3Q8R - chains B and P of the 3 polymer chains in the assembly; structure by X-ray diffraction, 2.45 A resolution.

Chain B:
Protein: DNA polymerase iota
Organism: Homo sapiens
Notes: EC 2.7.7.7
UniProt: Q9UNA4 (POLI_HUMAN); residues 1-420 here = UniProt positions 1-420
Amino-acid sequence (420 residues; row label = number of the first residue in the row):
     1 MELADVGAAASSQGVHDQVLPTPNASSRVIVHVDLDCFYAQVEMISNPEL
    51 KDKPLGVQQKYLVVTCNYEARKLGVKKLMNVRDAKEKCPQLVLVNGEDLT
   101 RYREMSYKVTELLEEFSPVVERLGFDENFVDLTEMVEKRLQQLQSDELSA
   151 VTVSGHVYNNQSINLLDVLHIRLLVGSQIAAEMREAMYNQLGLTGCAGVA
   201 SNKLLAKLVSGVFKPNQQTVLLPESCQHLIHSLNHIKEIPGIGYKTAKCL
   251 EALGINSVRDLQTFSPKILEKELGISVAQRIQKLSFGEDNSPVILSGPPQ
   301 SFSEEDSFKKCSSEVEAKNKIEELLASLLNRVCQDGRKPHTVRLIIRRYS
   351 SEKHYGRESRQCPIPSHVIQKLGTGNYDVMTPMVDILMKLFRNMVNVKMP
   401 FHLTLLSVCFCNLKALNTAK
Unresolved in the structure: 1-26, 351-355, 371-375, 415-420
UniProt features mapped onto this chain:
  - natural variant: Gly96 (R96G: Large decrease in catalytic activity efficiency which is partially rescued by the presence of Mn(2+) instead Mg(2+); this construct carries the variant)
  - mutagenesis: Met1 to Ala25 (Small decrease in catalytic activity efficiency which is partially rescued by the presence of Mn(2+) instead Mg(2+))
From the paper describing this entry:
  - binding site for the 11-nt DNA strand: Gln59
  - mutagenesis - Q59A (1.2-fold): increased catalytic activity on 8-oxo-G
  - specificity-determining residues: Gln59

Chain P:
Molecule: 7-nt DNA strand
Sequence (7 nucleotides; each row starts with the number of its first residue):
   867 AGGACCC

Interface between chain B and chain P:
Contacting residue pairs (22):
  Leu123(B) with DC872(P), sugar contact
  Glu127(B) with DC873(P), sugar contact
  Lys207(B) with DC872(P), hydrogen bond to the phosphate; DC873(P), salt bridge to the phosphate
  Ile239(B) with DC872(P), phosphate contact
  Pro240(B) with DC872(P), phosphate contact
  Gly241(B) with DC871(P), phosphate contact; DC872(P), hydrogen bond to the phosphate
  Ile242(B) with DC871(P), phosphate contact; DC872(P), hydrogen bond to the phosphate
  Gly243(B) with DC871(P), hydrogen bond to the phosphate; DC872(P), phosphate contact
  Tyr244(B) with DC871(P), phosphate contact
  Lys245(B) with DA870(P), phosphate contact; DC871(P), hydrogen bond to the phosphate
  Thr246(B) with DC871(P), hydrogen bond to the phosphate
  Glu358(B) with DG868(P), phosphate contact
  Ser359(B) with DA867(P), phosphate contact; DG868(P), hydrogen bond to the phosphate
  Arg360(B) with DA867(P), salt bridge to the phosphate; DG868(P), salt bridge to the phosphate
  Gln361(B) with DA867(P), hydrogen bond to the phosphate
Interface residues without a listed pair, chain B (18 interface residues in all): Gly124, Asp126, Arg357

Overview:
18 residues of chain B face 6 of chain P across their interface, with 8 hydrogen bonds and 3 salt bridges.
Polar pairs include Lys207(B)-DC872(P), Gly241(B)-DC872(P) and Ile242(B)-DC872(P). From the paper: a binding
site for the 11-nt DNA strand at Gln59(B); Q59A of chain B increases catalytic activity on 8-oxo-G.
Chain B is DNA polymerase iota (Homo sapiens) and chain P is a 7-nt DNA strand; the structure, Human DNA
polymerase iota incorporating dGTP opposite 8-oxo-guanine, was determined by X-ray diffraction (same
publication as 3Q8P and 3Q8Q).
